2A0F - chains B and D of the 4 polymer chains in the assembly; structure by X-ray diffraction, 2.90 A resolution.

# Chain B (and D)
Protein: Aspartate carbamoyltransferase regulatory chain
Source organism: Escherichia coli
Notes: chain D of this document is another copy of the same molecule, construct and numbering; everything in this record applies to it too
UniProtKB: P0A7F3 (PYRI_ECOLI); residues 2-153 here correspond to UniProt positions 1-152 (UniProt number = residue number - 1)
Sequence (153 residues; row label = number of the first residue in the row):
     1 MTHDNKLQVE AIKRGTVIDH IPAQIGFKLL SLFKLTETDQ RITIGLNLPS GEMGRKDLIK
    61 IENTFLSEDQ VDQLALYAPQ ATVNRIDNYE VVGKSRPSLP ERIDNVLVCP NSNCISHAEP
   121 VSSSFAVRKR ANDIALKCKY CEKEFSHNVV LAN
Disordered / not traced: 1-7
Sequence notes: initiating methionine (1)
Metal / ion sites: Zn2+: Cys-109, Cys-114, Cys-138, Cys-141

# Interface between chain B and chain D
Residue-residue contacts (40; chain B residue first):
  Gln-24(B) / Thr-36(D)
  Gln-24(B) / Thr-38(D)  hydrogen bond (side chain-backbone)
  Phe-27(B) / Leu-30(D)
  Phe-27(B) / Ser-31(D)
  Phe-27(B) / Lys-34(D)
  Phe-27(B) / Thr-36(D)
  Leu-30(B) / Phe-27(D)  hydrophobic
  Ser-31(B) / Phe-27(D)
  Leu-35(B) / Phe-27(D)
  Thr-36(B) / Gln-24(D)  hydrogen bond (backbone-side chain)
  Thr-36(B) / Phe-27(D)
  Glu-37(B) / Gln-24(D)
  Thr-38(B) / Gln-24(D)  hydrogen bond (backbone-side chain)
  Thr-38(B) / Asn-47(D)  hydrogen bond (backbone-side chain)
  Asp-39(B) / Gln-24(D)
  Asp-39(B) / Asn-47(D)  hydrogen bond (backbone-side chain)
  Asp-39(B) / Arg-55(D)  salt bridge
  Gln-40(B) / Asn-47(D)
  Arg-41(B) / Leu-46(D)
  Arg-41(B) / Asn-47(D)  hydrogen bond (backbone-backbone)
  Arg-41(B) / Leu-48(D)
  Arg-41(B) / Pro-49(D)
  Ile-42(B) / Gly-45(D)
  Ile-42(B) / Leu-46(D)  hydrogen bond (backbone-backbone)
  Ile-42(B) / Asn-47(D)
  Ile-42(B) / Leu-48(D)
  Thr-43(B) / Ile-44(D)
  Thr-43(B) / Gly-45(D)
  Ile-44(B) / Thr-43(D)
  Ile-44(B) / Ile-44(D)  hydrogen bond (backbone-backbone)
  Ile-44(B) / Gly-45(D)
  Ile-44(B) / Leu-46(D)  hydrophobic
  Gly-45(B) / Thr-43(D)
  Leu-46(B) / Ile-42(D)  hydrogen bond (backbone-backbone)
  Asn-47(B) / Thr-38(D)
  Asn-47(B) / Asp-39(D)  hydrogen bond (side chain-backbone)
  Asn-47(B) / Gln-40(D)  hydrogen bond (side chain-backbone)
  Asn-47(B) / Ile-42(D)
  Leu-48(B) / Thr-43(D)
  Arg-55(B) / Asp-39(D)  salt bridge
Other interface residues (no listed pair), chain B (20 interface residues in all): Val-9

# Summary
20 residues of chain B and 18 residues of chain D are in contact; the contacts include 11 hydrogen bonds and 2
salt bridges. Polar pairs include Asp-39(B)/Arg-55(D), Gln-24(B)/Thr-38(D) and Thr-36(B)/Gln-24(D). The Zn2+
site is built by Cys-109(B), Cys-114(B), Cys-138(B) and Cys-141(B).
Chain B and chain D are both Aspartate carbamoyltransferase regulatory chain (Escherichia coli); the
structure, Structure of D236A mutant E. coli Aspartate Transcarbamoylase in presence of Phosphonoacetamide at
2.90 A resolution, was determined by X-ray diffraction.
